Entry 7JRG (electron microscopy, 3.20 A resolution); this record covers chains P and T of the 20 polymer chains in the assembly.

[Chain P]
Molecule: cytochrome c1-2, heme protein, mitochondrial
Organism: Vigna radiata var. radiata
Reference sequence: A0A1S3W199 (A0A1S3W199_VIGRR); residues 1-306 here = UniProt positions 1-306
Sequence (306 residues; numbered 1 to 306; the number before each row is that of its first residue):
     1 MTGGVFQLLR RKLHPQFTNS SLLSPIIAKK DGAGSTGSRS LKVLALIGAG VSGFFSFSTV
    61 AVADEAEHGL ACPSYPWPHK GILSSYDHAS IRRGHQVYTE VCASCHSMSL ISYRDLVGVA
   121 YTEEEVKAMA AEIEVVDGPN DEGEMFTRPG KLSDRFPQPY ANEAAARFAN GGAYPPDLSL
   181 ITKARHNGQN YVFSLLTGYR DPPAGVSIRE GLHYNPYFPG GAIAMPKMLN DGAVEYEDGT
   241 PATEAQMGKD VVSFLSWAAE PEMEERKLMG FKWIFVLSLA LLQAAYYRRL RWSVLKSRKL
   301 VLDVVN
Disordered / not traced: 1-62
Covalently attached groups: heme c (HEC) linked to Cys-102, Cys-105
Bound ions: heme c Fe: His-106, Met-225
Residues lining bound ligands:
  - 1,2-Distearoyl-sn-glycerophosphoethanolamine (3PE): Lys-80, Gly-81, Ile-82, Phe-271, Ile-274, Phe-275, Ser-278
  - heme c (HEC): Val-101, His-106, Asn-170, Ala-173, Tyr-174, Pro-175, Pro-176, Leu-178, Ile-181, Arg-185, Tyr-191, Leu-195, Leu-196, Phe-218, Pro-219, Ile-223, Ala-224, Met-225, Pro-226, Met-228, Leu-229, Val-251, Leu-255
  - 1,2-diacyl-sn-glycero-3-phosphocholine (PC1): Leu-279, Leu-282, Gln-283, Tyr-286

[Chain T]
Molecule: Cytochrome b-c1 complex subunit 6
Organism: Vigna radiata var. radiata
Reference sequence: A0A1S3VHC0 (A0A1S3VHC0_VIGRR); residue numbers follow UniProt; this construct covers 1-69
Sequence (69 residues; each row starts with the number of its first residue):
     1 MADEEPVDQK RYLEESCKPK CVKPLLEYQA CIKRIHGDDS GQKHCTGQYF DYWFCVDKCV
    61 APKLFTKLK
Disordered / not traced: 1-5
Cystine bridges: Cys-17/Cys-59, Cys-21/Cys-55, Cys-31/Cys-45

[How chain P and chain T interact]
Residue-residue contacts - 45 pairs, chain P then chain T:
  Glu-65(P) / Gly-47(T)
  Glu-65(P) / Phe-50(T)
  Ala-66(P) / Phe-50(T)
  Leu-70(P) / Phe-50(T)
  Leu-70(P) / Trp-53(T)  hydrophobic
  Ala-71(P) / Phe-54(T)  hydrophobic
  Pro-73(P) / Asp-57(T)
  Tyr-75(P) / Lys-10(T)  hydrogen bond
  Tyr-75(P) / Ala-61(T)
  Tyr-75(P) / Phe-65(T)  hydrophobic
  Pro-76(P) / Ala-61(T)
  Pro-76(P) / Phe-65(T)
  Trp-77(P) / Phe-65(T)  hydrophobic
  Phe-193(P) / Leu-64(T)  hydrophobic
  Thr-197(P) / Lys-10(T)
  Arg-200(P) / Glu-14(T)  salt bridge
  Arg-200(P) / Tyr-49(T)
  Arg-200(P) / Trp-53(T)
  Arg-200(P) / Asp-57(T)  salt bridge
  Asp-201(P) / Tyr-49(T)  hydrogen bond (backbone-side chain)
  Pro-203(P) / Tyr-28(T)
  Pro-203(P) / Thr-46(T)
  Pro-203(P) / Tyr-49(T)  hydrophobic
  Ala-204(P) / Tyr-28(T)
  Ala-204(P) / Lys-43(T)
  Ala-204(P) / His-44(T)
  Gly-205(P) / Gln-42(T)
  Gly-205(P) / Lys-43(T)
  Gly-205(P) / His-44(T)
  Tyr-217(P) / Asp-57(T)  hydrogen bond
  Asp-231(P) / Pro-6(T)
  Asp-231(P) / Asp-8(T)
  Thr-240(P) / Lys-69(T)  hydrogen bond
  Ala-242(P) / Pro-6(T)
  Thr-243(P) / Pro-6(T)
  Thr-243(P) / Val-7(T)
  Thr-243(P) / Gln-9(T)  hydrogen bond
  Glu-244(P) / Asp-8(T)
  Ala-245(P) / Asp-8(T)
  Ala-245(P) / Leu-68(T)
  Gln-246(P) / Leu-68(T)
  Gln-246(P) / Lys-69(T)  hydrogen bond (side chain-backbone)
  Lys-249(P) / Phe-65(T)
  Lys-249(P) / Leu-68(T)
  Lys-249(P) / Lys-69(T)
Interface residues without a listed pair, chain P (33 interface residues in all): Ser-74, Arg-93, Pro-202, Val-206, Tyr-214, Pro-216, Gly-232, Asp-238, Pro-241
Interface residues without a listed pair, chain T (25 interface residues in all): Ile-32, Val-60, Pro-62

[Summary]
Chain P and chain T form an interface of 33 and 25 residues respectively; the contacts include 6 hydrogen
bonds and 2 salt bridges. Polar contacts include Arg-200(P)/Glu-14(T), Arg-200(P)/Asp-57(T) and
Tyr-75(P)/Lys-10(T). Ligands of chain P: 1,2-Distearoyl-sn-glycerophosphoethanolamine and
1,2-diacyl-sn-glycero-3-phosphocholine. Covalently linked heme c: at Cys-102(P).
Here chain P is cytochrome c1-2, heme protein, mitochondrial and chain T is Cytochrome b-c1 complex subunit 6,
both from Vigna radiata var. radiata. Entry 7JRG (Plant Mitochondrial complex III2 from Vigna radiata) was
determined by electron microscopy.
